Entry 8EN8 (X-ray diffraction, 2.70 A resolution); this record covers chains D and E of the 5 polymer chains in the assembly.

# Chain D
Name: 3180 TCR alpha chain
Source organism: Homo sapiens
Sequence (205 residues; numbered 0 to 218; 14 numbers in that range are skipped by the numbering (no residue carries them; nothing is unmodelled there); the number before each row is that of its first residue; numbering starts at 0):
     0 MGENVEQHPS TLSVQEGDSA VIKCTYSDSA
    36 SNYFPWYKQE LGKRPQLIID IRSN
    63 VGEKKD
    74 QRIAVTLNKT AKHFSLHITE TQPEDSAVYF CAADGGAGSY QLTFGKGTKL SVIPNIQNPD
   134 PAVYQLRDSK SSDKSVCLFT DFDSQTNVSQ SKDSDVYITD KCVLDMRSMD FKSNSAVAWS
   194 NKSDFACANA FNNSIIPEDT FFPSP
Cystine bridges: Cys-23/Cys-104, Cys-150/Cys-200

# Chain E
Name: 3180 TCR beta chain
Source organism: Homo sapiens
Sequence (245 residues; numbered 3 to 257; 10 numbers in that range are skipped by the numbering (no residue carries them; nothing is unmodelled there); the number before each row is that of its first residue):
     3 VVSQHPSRVI CKSGTSVKIE CRSLDFQ
    36 ATTMFWYRQF PKQSLMLMAT SNEG
    63 SKATYEQGVE KDKFLINHA
    83 SLTLSTLTVT SAHPEDSSFY ICSAGPTSGR TDTQYFGPGT RLTVLEDLKN VFPPEVAVFE
   143 PSEAEISHTQ KATLVCLATG FYPDHVELSW WVNGKEVHSG VCTDPQPLKE QPALNDSRYA
   203 LSSRLRVSAT FWQNPRNHFR CQVQFYGLSE NDEWTQDRAK PVTQIVSAEA WGRAD
Cystine bridges: Cys-23/Cys-104, Cys-158/Cys-223

# How chain D and chain E interact
Residue-residue contacts - 111 pairs, chain D then chain E:
  Ala-29(D) with Arg-112(E)
  Tyr-38(D) with Asp-114(E); Thr-115(E), hydrogen bond
  Tyr-42(D) with Gln-116(E), hydrogen bond (side chain-backbone); Phe-118(E), hydrophobic
  Gln-44(D) with Gln-44(E), hydrogen bond
  Leu-46(D) with Pro-187(E), hydrophobic; Gln-188(E)
  Arg-49(D) with Val-4(E), hydrogen bond (side chain-backbone); Ile-103(E); Phe-118(E), hydrogen bond (side chain-backbone); Gly-119(E); Pro-120(E)
  Pro-50(D) with Ile-103(E); Phe-118(E)
  Leu-52(D) with Thr-115(E)
  Arg-57(D) with Asp-114(E), salt bridge
  Val-101(D) with Gln-48(E)
  Phe-103(D) with Gln-44(E); Gln-48(E); Leu-50(E)
  Asp-107(D) with Arg-112(E), hydrogen bond (backbone-side chain); Thr-113(E)
  Gly-108(D) with Arg-112(E), hydrogen bond (backbone-side chain)
  Gly-109(D) with Arg-112(E), hydrogen bond (backbone-side chain)
  Ser-112(D) with Thr-66(E)
  Tyr-113(D) with Phe-40(E); Gly-111(E); Arg-112(E); Thr-113(E)
  Gln-114(D) with Phe-40(E); Leu-52(E); Glu-68(E); Thr-113(E), hydrogen bond (backbone-side chain)
  Leu-115(D) with Thr-113(E); Asp-114(E); Gln-116(E)
  Phe-117(D) with Tyr-42(E); Phe-118(E), hydrophobic
  Lys-119(D) with Ser-49(E)
  Asp-133(D) with His-150(E), salt bridge; Thr-151(E)
  Tyr-137(D) with Ser-144(E); Ala-146(E); Glu-147(E); His-150(E); Thr-151(E)
  Gln-138(D) with Ser-144(E)
  Leu-139(D) with Phe-141(E); Glu-142(E); Pro-143(E), hydrophobic; Ser-144(E); Thr-155(E); Val-157(E), hydrophobic
  Arg-140(D) with Phe-141(E); Glu-142(E), hydrogen bond (backbone-backbone)
  Asp-141(D) with Ala-139(E); Val-140(E); Phe-141(E)
  Ser-142(D) with Val-140(E), hydrogen bond (backbone-backbone); Glu-142(E); Glu-251(E), hydrogen bond (side chain-backbone); Ala-252(E)
  Lys-143(D) with Val-138(E); Ala-139(E); Val-140(E); Ala-250(E)
  Lys-147(D) with Phe-141(E)
  Ser-148(D) with Phe-141(E)
  Val-149(D) with Phe-141(E), hydrophobic; Val-157(E), hydrophobic
  Leu-151(D) with Thr-155(E); Val-157(E), hydrophobic
  Asp-154(D) with Thr-151(E); Arg-208(E), salt bridge
  Ser-167(D) with Glu-192(E)
  Tyr-170(D) with Leu-190(E), hydrophobic; Lys-191(E); Glu-192(E), hydrogen bond (side chain-backbone)
  Thr-172(D) with Asp-186(E); Leu-190(E); Ser-204(E); Arg-206(E)
  Cys-175(D) with Cys-184(E), disulfide; Thr-185(E); Arg-206(E), hydrogen bond
  Val-176(D) with Cys-184(E)
  Leu-177(D) with Gly-182(E); Val-183(E); Cys-184(E), hydrophobic; Arg-208(E)
  Asp-178(D) with Ser-181(E); Gly-182(E), hydrogen bond (backbone-backbone)
  Met-179(D) with Ser-181(E); Gly-182(E); Arg-208(E); Val-209(E)
  Arg-180(D) with Ser-181(E), hydrogen bond (backbone-side chain)
  Phe-184(D) with Lys-153(E); Arg-208(E)
  Ser-186(D) with Arg-208(E), hydrogen bond
  Ser-188(D) with Cys-184(E); Arg-206(E)
  Val-190(D) with Ser-204(E); Arg-206(E)
  Trp-192(D) with Leu-159(E), hydrophobic; Leu-190(E), hydrophobic; Ala-202(E), hydrophobic
  Phe-214(D) with Ala-146(E); His-150(E)
  Pro-216(D) with Ala-146(E), hydrophobic
Other interface residues (no listed pair), chain D (56 interface residues in all): Met-0, Gly-47, Lys-48, Lys-122, Thr-153, Ile-171, Asp-173
Other interface residues (no listed pair), chain E (58 interface residues in all): Thr-55, Phe-101, Arg-123, Ser-210
Inter-chain disulfides: Cys-175(D)/Cys-184(E)

# In short
56 residues of chain D and 58 residues of chain E are in contact, with 1 disulfide bond, 17 hydrogen bonds and
3 salt bridges. Polar contacts include Arg-57(D)/Asp-114(E), Asp-133(D)/His-150(E) and Asp-154(D)/Arg-208(E).
Chain D is 3180 TCR alpha chain and chain E is 3180 TCR beta chain, both from Homo sapiens; the structure,
Cross-reactive 3180 TCR recognition of HLA-B*35:01-NP4 epitope from 1972 influenza strain, was determined by
X-ray diffraction.
